PDB entry 5CRX | X-ray diffraction, 2.70 A resolution | chains C and B of the 4 polymer chains in the assembly

Chain C:
Molecule: 35-nt DNA strand
Sequence (35 nucleotides; row label = number of the first residue in the row):
     1 TATAACTTCGTATAGCATATGCTATACGAAGTTAT
Unresolved in the structure: 1, 35

Chain B:
Molecule: Protein (bacteriophage P1 cre gene)
Organism: Enterobacteria phage P1
Reference sequence: P06956 (RECR_BPP1); residue numbers follow UniProt; this construct covers 1-343
Sequence (343 residues; row label = number of the first residue in the row):
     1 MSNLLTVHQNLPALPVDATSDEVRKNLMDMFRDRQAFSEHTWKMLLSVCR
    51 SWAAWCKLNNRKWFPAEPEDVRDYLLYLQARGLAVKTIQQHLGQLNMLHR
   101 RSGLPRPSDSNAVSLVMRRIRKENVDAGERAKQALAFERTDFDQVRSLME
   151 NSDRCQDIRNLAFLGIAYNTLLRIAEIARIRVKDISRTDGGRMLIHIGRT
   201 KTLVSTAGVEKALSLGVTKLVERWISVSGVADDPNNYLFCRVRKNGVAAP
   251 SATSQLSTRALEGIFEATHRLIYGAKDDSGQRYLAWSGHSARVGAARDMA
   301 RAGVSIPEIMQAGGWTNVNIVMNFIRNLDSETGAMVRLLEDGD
Unresolved in the structure: 1-18, 315-343
Construct notes: engineered mutation Phe324 (Tyr in P06956)
Curated features (UniProtKB/Swiss-Prot):
  - active site: Arg173, His289, Arg292, Trp315
What the authors report for this chain:
  - catalytic residues: Arg173, His289, Arg292, Trp315 (by similarity / conservation)
  - mutagenesis - Y324F: abolished catalytic activity (citing earlier work)
  - catalytic residues: Lys201

How chain C and chain B interact:
Contacting residue pairs (47; chain C residue first):
  DT3(C) - Lys244(B)  hydrogen bond to the base
  DA4(C) - Lys244(B)  sugar contact
  DA5(C) - Val242(B)  phosphate contact
  DA5(C) - Arg243(B)  sugar contact
  DA5(C) - Lys244(B)  sugar contact
  DC6(C) - Gln156(B)  hydrogen bond to the phosphate
  DC6(C) - Arg159(B)  salt bridge to the phosphate
  DC6(C) - Arg241(B)  hydrogen bond to the sugar
  DC6(C) - Val242(B)  hydrogen bond to the phosphate
  DC6(C) - Leu256(B)  phosphate contact
  DT7(C) - Arg241(B)  sugar contact
  DT7(C) - Gln255(B)  phosphate contact
  DT7(C) - Leu256(B)  phosphate contact
  DT7(C) - Ser257(B)  hydrogen bond to the phosphate
  DT7(C) - Ala260(B)  phosphate contact
  DT8(C) - Ser257(B)  base contact
  DT8(C) - Arg259(B)  base contact
  DG10(C) - Arg50(B)  sugar contact
  DT11(C) - Met44(B)  base contact
  DT11(C) - Ser47(B)  hydrogen bond to the phosphate
  DT11(C) - Arg50(B)  salt bridge to the phosphate
  DA12(C) - Met44(B)  base contact
  DA12(C) - Arg81(B)  salt bridge to the phosphate
  DA12(C) - Arg282(B)  base contact
  DT13(C) - Met44(B)  base contact
  DT13(C) - Leu83(B)  phosphate contact
  DT13(C) - Ala84(B)  hydrogen bond to the phosphate
  DT13(C) - Thr87(B)  phosphate contact
  DT13(C) - Gln90(B)  base contact
  DT13(C) - Arg282(B)  sugar contact
  DA14(C) - Lys86(B)  base contact
  DA14(C) - Arg130(B)  phosphate contact
  DA14(C) - Ala131(B)  phosphate contact
  DA14(C) - Lys132(B)  hydrogen bond to the phosphate
  DA14(C) - Tyr283(B)  sugar contact
  DG15(C) - Lys86(B)  hydrogen bond to the base
  DG15(C) - Lys132(B)  phosphate contact
  DG15(C) - Gln133(B)  phosphate contact
  DG15(C) - Lys201(B)  hydrogen bond to the base
  DC16(C) - Arg173(B)  salt bridge to the phosphate
  DC16(C) - Lys201(B)  sugar contact
  DC16(C) - Thr202(B)  phosphate contact
  DC16(C) - His289(B)  salt bridge to the phosphate
  DC16(C) - Arg292(B)  salt bridge to the phosphate
  DC22(C) - Arg118(B)  hydrogen bond to the phosphate
  DT23(C) - Arg118(B)  salt bridge to the phosphate
  DT23(C) - Lys122(B)  salt bridge to the phosphate
Interface residues without a listed pair, chain C (17 interface residues in all): DC9, DA17

Overview:
The interface between chain C and chain B involves 17 residues on one side and 33 on the other, with 11
hydrogen bonds and 8 salt bridges. Among the polar pairs are DT3(C)-Lys244(B), DG15(C)-Lys86(B) and
DG15(C)-Lys201(B). The paper reports catalytic residues Arg173(B), His289(B) and Arg292(B) among others; Y324F
of chain B abolishes catalytic activity.
Here chain C is a 35-nt DNA strand and chain B is Protein (bacteriophage P1 cre gene) (Enterobacteria phage
P1). Entry 5CRX (Asymmetric DNA-bending in the cre-loxp site-specific recombination synapse) was determined by
X-ray diffraction (same publication as 4CRX).
